PDB entry 3KO2 | X-ray diffraction, 2.90 A resolution | chains A and D of the 4 polymer chains in the assembly

Chain A:
Name: Site-specific DNA endonuclease I-MsoI
From: Monomastix sp
Reference sequence: C0JWR6 (C0JWR6_MONSK); numbering as in UniProt (aligned over 1-170)
Amino-acid sequence (170 residues; numbered 1 to 170; the number before each row is that of its first residue):
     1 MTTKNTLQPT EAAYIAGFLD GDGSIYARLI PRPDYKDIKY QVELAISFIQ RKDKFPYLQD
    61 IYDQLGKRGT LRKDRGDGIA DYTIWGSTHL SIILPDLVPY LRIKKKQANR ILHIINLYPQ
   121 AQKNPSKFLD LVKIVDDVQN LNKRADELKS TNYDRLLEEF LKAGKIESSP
Not modelled in the structure: 1-5, 167-170
Construct notes: engineered mutation Arg28 (Lys in C0JWR6), Glu43 (Ser in C0JWR6), Thr70 (Asn in C0JWR6), Trp85 (Ile in C0JWR6)
Ion coordination: Ca2+ site 1: Gly21 (shared with 1 residue of chain B; 1 residue of chain C; DG15(D) of chain D); Ca2+ site 2: Asp22 (shared with 1 residue of chain B; 1 residue of chain C; DC14(D) of chain D)
What the authors report for this chain:
  - binding site for the 24-nt DNA strand: Arg28
  - conformationally variable residues (side-chain flip): Trp85
  - mutagenesis - W85Y: increased catalytic activity
  - binding site for the 24-nt DNA strand (chain D): Arg28

Chain D:
Molecule: 24-nt DNA strand
Sequence (24 nucleotides; numbered 1 to 24; the number before each row is that of its first residue):
     1 CGGAACTGTC TCACGACGGT CTGC
Ion coordination: Ca2+ site 1: DC14 (shared with Asp22(A) of chain A; 1 residue of chain B; 1 residue of chain C); Ca2+ site 2: DC14, DG15 (shared with Asp22(A) of chain A; 1 residue of chain B; 2 residues of chain C); Ca2+ site 3: DG15 (shared with Gly21(A) of chain A; 1 residue of chain B; 1 residue of chain C)

How chain A and chain D interact:
Residue-residue contacts (25; chain A residue first):
  Gly21(A) with DG15(D), phosphate contact
  Asp22(A) with DC14(D), phosphate contact; DG15(D), phosphate contact
  Gly23(A) with DG15(D), sugar contact; DA16(D), phosphate contact
  Ser24(A) with DA16(D), hydrogen bond to the phosphate
  Tyr26(A) with DC17(D), phosphate contact
  Ala27(A) with DC17(D), sugar contact
  Arg28(A) with DG18(D), hydrogen bond to the base; DG19(D), hydrogen bond to the base
  Arg32(A) with DT20(D), base contact; DC21(D), base contact
  Ile49(A) with DC14(D), sugar contact; DG15(D), base contact
  Gln50(A) with DC14(D), hydrogen bond to the phosphate
  Arg51(A) with DA13(D), salt bridge to the phosphate; DC14(D), hydrogen bond to the phosphate
  Lys54(A) with DC14(D), salt bridge to the phosphate
  Arg75(A) with DC14(D), base contact; DG15(D), hydrogen bond to the base; DA16(D), base contact
  Lys104(A) with DA16(D), salt bridge to the phosphate
  Gln139(A) with DC17(D), phosphate contact
  Asn142(A) with DA16(D), sugar contact; DC17(D), hydrogen bond to the phosphate
Interface residues without a listed pair, chain A (19 interface residues in all): Ile25, Asp77, Ile79

In short:
Chain A and chain D form an interface of 19 and 9 residues respectively, with 7 hydrogen bonds and 3 salt
bridges. Polar pairs include Arg28(A)-DG18(D), Arg28(A)-DG19(D) and Arg75(A)-DG15(D). Gly21(A) and DG15(D)
coordinate Ca2+ site 3. The paper reports a binding site for the 24-nt DNA strand at Arg28(A); W85Y of chain A
increases catalytic activity.
Here chain A is Site-specific DNA endonuclease I-MsoI (Monomastix sp) and chain D is a 24-nt DNA strand. Entry
3KO2 (I-MsoI re-designed for altered DNA cleavage specificity (-7C)) was determined by X-ray diffraction
together with 3MIP from the same study.
